Entry 7CWU (electron microscopy, 3.50 A resolution); this record covers chains P and I of the 15 polymer chains in the assembly.

# Chain P
Protein: heavy chain of FC05 Fab
Source organism: Homo sapiens
Notes: antibody fragment or engineered binder
Sequence (120 residues; row label = number of the first residue in the row):
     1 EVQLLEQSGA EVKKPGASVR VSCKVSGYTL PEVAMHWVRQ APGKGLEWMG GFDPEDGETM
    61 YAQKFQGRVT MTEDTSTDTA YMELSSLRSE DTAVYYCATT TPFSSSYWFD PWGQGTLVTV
Cystine bridges: Cys23-Cys97

# Chain I
Protein: light chain of FC05 Fab
Source organism: Homo sapiens
Notes: antibody fragment or engineered binder
Sequence (109 residues; each row starts with the number of its first residue):
     2 SVLTQAPSVS AAPGQKVTIS CSGSSSNIGN NYVSWYQQLP GTAPKLLIYD NNKRPSGIPD
    62 RFSGSKSGTS ATLGITGLQT GDEADYYCGT WDSSLSAVVF GGGTKLTVL
Cystine bridges: Cys22-Cys89

# Interface between chain P and chain I
Residue-residue contacts - 35 pairs, chain P then chain I:
  Lys44(P) - Tyr88(I)
  Gly45(P) - Tyr88(I)
  Gly45(P) - Gly103(I)
  Leu46(P) - Tyr88(I)  hydrophobic
  Leu46(P) - Phe101(I)  hydrophobic
  Trp48(P) - Ala98(I)  hydrophobic
  Trp48(P) - Val99(I)
  Trp48(P) - Phe101(I)  hydrophobic
  Met60(P) - Ser97(I)
  Tyr96(P) - Gln39(I)  hydrogen bond
  Tyr96(P) - Thr43(I)  hydrogen bond (side chain-backbone)
  Tyr96(P) - Pro45(I)
  Tyr107(P) - Ser35(I)
  Tyr107(P) - Tyr37(I)
  Tyr107(P) - Gly90(I)
  Tyr107(P) - Thr91(I)  hydrogen bond (side chain-backbone)
  Tyr107(P) - Trp92(I)
  Tyr107(P) - Val99(I)
  Tyr107(P) - Val100(I)  hydrogen bond (side chain-backbone)
  Tyr107(P) - Phe101(I)
  Trp108(P) - Ser35(I)
  Trp108(P) - Leu47(I)  hydrophobic
  Trp108(P) - Tyr50(I)  hydrophobic
  Trp108(P) - Asp51(I)
  Phe109(P) - Tyr37(I)  hydrophobic
  Phe109(P) - Pro45(I)
  Phe109(P) - Leu47(I)
  Pro111(P) - Pro45(I)
  Pro111(P) - Lys46(I)
  Pro111(P) - Leu47(I)  hydrogen bond (backbone-backbone)
  Trp112(P) - Ala44(I)  hydrophobic
  Trp112(P) - Pro45(I)
  Trp112(P) - Lys46(I)
  Gly113(P) - Ala44(I)
  Gln114(P) - Ala44(I)
Other interface residues (no listed pair), chain P (16 interface residues in all): Val38, Gln40, Glu47
Other interface residues (no listed pair), chain I (22 interface residues in all): Ser2, Tyr33

# Overview
16 residues of chain P and 22 residues of chain I are in contact; the contacts include 5 hydrogen bonds. Among
the polar pairs are Tyr96(P)-Gln39(I), Tyr96(P)-Thr43(I) and Tyr107(P)-Thr91(I).
Chain P is heavy chain of FC05 Fab and chain I is light chain of FC05 Fab, both from Homo sapiens; the
structure, SARS-CoV-2 spike proteins trimer in complex with P17 and FC05 Fabs cocktail, was determined by
electron microscopy, deposited together with 7CWT and 7CWS.
